6LIX - chains A and B; structure by X-ray diffraction, 2.38 A resolution.

# Chain A (and B)
Protein: Chromophore lyase CRL, chloroplastic
Organism: Arabidopsis thaliana
Notes: EC 4.-.-.-; chain B of this document is another copy of the same molecule, construct and numbering; everything in this record applies to it too
Reference sequence: Q9FI46 (CRL_ARATH); residue numbers follow UniProt; this construct covers 1-269
Amino-acid sequence (269 residues; numbered 1 to 269; the number before each row is that of its first residue):
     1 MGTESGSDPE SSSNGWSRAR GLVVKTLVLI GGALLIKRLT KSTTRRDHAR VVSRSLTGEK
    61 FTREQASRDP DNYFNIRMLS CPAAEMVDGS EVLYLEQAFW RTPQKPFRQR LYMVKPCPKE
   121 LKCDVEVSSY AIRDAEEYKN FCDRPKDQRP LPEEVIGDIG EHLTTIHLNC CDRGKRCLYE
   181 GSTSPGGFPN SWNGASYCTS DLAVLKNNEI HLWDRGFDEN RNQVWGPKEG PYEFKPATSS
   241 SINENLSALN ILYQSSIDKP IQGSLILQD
Disordered / not traced: 1-42, 238-269 (chain B: 1-41, 238-269)
Cystine bridges: C81-C142, C117-C123, C171-C177
Swiss-Prot annotation at these positions:
  - mutagenesis: G31 (G31D: In crl-2; impeded plastid division leading to enlarged chloroplasts in mesophyll cells and abnormal plastid homeostasis, thus resulting in preconditioning plants by activating the expression of ...)

# Chain A / chain B interface
Pairs across the interface (38; chain A residue first):
  P70(A) - F99(B)
  P70(A) - R101(B)
  D71(A) - F99(B)
  D71(A) - R101(B)  salt bridge
  D71(A) - T102(B)
  N72(A) - K105(B)  hydrogen bond
  F74(A) - F74(B)  hydrophobic
  F74(A) - F99(B)  hydrophobic
  F99(A) - P70(B)
  F99(A) - D71(B)
  F99(A) - F74(B)  hydrophobic
  R101(A) - P70(B)
  R101(A) - D71(B)  salt bridge
  T102(A) - D71(B)
  T102(A) - N72(B)
  K105(A) - N72(B)  hydrogen bond
  K105(A) - K228(B)
  K105(A) - E229(B)  salt bridge
  P106(A) - K228(B)  hydrogen bond (backbone-side chain)
  F107(A) - K228(B)
  R108(A) - N193(B)
  R110(A) - N193(B)  hydrogen bond
  I132(A) - N222(B)
  R133(A) - N220(B)
  R133(A) - N222(B)
  D134(A) - N222(B)  hydrogen bond
  A135(A) - N222(B)  hydrogen bond (backbone-side chain)
  S196(A) - S191(B)  hydrogen bond
  S196(A) - W192(B)
  E219(A) - E161(B)
  N222(A) - R133(B)
  N222(A) - A135(B)  hydrogen bond (side chain-backbone)
  V224(A) - W192(B)  hydrophobic
  W225(A) - N193(B)
  K228(A) - K105(B)
  K228(A) - P106(B)
  K228(A) - F107(B)
  E229(A) - K105(B)  salt bridge
Other interface residues (no listed pair), chain A (25 interface residues in all): E136, N220
Other interface residues (no listed pair), chain B (24 interface residues in all): I132, D134, D218, V224

# Summary
25 residues of chain A and 24 residues of chain B are in contact, with 8 hydrogen bonds and 4 salt bridges.
Polar pairs include D71(A)-R101(B), K105(A)-E229(B) and N72(A)-K105(B). UniProt lists one mutagenesis site on
chain A.
Chain A and chain B are both Chromophore lyase CRL, chloroplastic (Arabidopsis thaliana); the structure, CRL
Protein of Arabidopsis, was determined by X-ray diffraction, deposited together with 6LIY.
